6RL3 - chains A and P; structure by X-ray diffraction, 1.30 A resolution.

== Chain A ==
Molecule: 14-3-3 protein sigma
Organism: Homo sapiens
Reference sequence: P31947 (1433S_HUMAN); residues 1-248 here = UniProt positions 1-248
Sequence (253 residues; numbered -4 to 248; the number before each row is that of its first residue; numbers below 1 keep their minus sign (Gly-4 is residue -4)):
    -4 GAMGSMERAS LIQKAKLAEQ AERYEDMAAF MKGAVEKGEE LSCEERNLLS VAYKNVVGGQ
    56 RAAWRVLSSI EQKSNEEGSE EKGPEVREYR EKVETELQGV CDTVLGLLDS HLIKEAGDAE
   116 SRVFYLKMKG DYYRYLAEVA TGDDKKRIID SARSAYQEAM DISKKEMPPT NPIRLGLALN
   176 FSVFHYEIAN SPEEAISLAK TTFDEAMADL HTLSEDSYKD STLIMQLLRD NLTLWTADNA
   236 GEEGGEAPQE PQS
Unresolved in the structure: 72-76, 232-248
Modified / non-standard residues: Cys38 (S-hydroxycysteine; CSO)
Differences from the reference sequence: expression tag (-4 to 0)
Ion coordination: Mg2+ site 1 near Glu2 (its only coordinating residue here); Mg2+ site 2: Glu86, Glu89
Small-molecule neighbours: K48 (5-azanyl-4-phenyl-thiophene-2-carboximidamide): Glu14, Cys38, Glu39, Asn42, Leu43, Val46
Curated features (UniProtKB/Swiss-Prot):
  - site (Interaction with phosphoserine on interacting protein): Arg56, Arg129
  - modified residue (Phosphoserine): Ser5, Ser74, Ser248

== Chain P ==
Molecule: Cellular tumor antigen p53
Reference sequence: P04637 (P53_HUMAN); residues 382-393 here = UniProt positions 382-393
Sequence (12 residues; each row starts with the number of its first residue):
   382 KLMFKTEGPD SD
Modified / non-standard residues: Thr387 (phosphothreonine; TPO)
Curated features (UniProtKB/Swiss-Prot):
  - modified residue: Lys382 (N6,N6-dimethyllysine), Ser392 (Phosphoserine)
  - cross-link: Lys386 (Glycyl lysine isopeptide (Lys-Gly) (interchain with G-Cter in SUMO))
  - natural variant: Phe385 (F385L: In a sporadic cancer), Gly389 (G389W: In a sporadic cancer), Ser392 (S392L: In a sporadic cancer)
  - mutagenesis: Lys382 (K382A: Abolishes acetylation by CREBBP; K382R: Abolishes monomethylation by KMT5A), Leu383 (L383A: Abolishes S-315 phosphorylation by CDK2/cyclin A), Phe385 (F385A: Reduced SUMO1 conjugation), Lys386 (K386A: Abolishes SUMO1 conjugation, in vitro and in vivo), Thr387 (T387A: No effect SUMO1 conjugation), Glu388 (E388A: Abolishes SUMO1 conjugation), Ser392 (S392D: Mimics phosphorylation; promotes ability to undergo liquid-liquid phase separation; S392E: Abolished ability to undergo liquid-liquid phase separation)
Reported in the primary citation:
  - post-translational modification sites: Thr387 (citing earlier work)

== How chain A and chain P interact ==
Contacting residue pairs (34; chain A residue first):
  Lys49(A) - Thr387(P)
  Lys49(A) - Glu388(P)
  Lys49(A) - Pro390(P)  hydrogen bond (side chain-backbone)
  Lys49(A) - Ser392(P)  hydrogen bond (backbone-side chain)
  Asn50(A) - Pro390(P)
  Asn50(A) - Ser392(P)
  Gly53(A) - Ser392(P)
  Gly53(A) - Asp393(P)
  Gly54(A) - Ser392(P)  hydrogen bond (backbone-backbone)
  Arg56(A) - Met384(P)
  Arg56(A) - Thr387(P)
  Arg56(A) - Asp393(P)  salt bridge
  Ala57(A) - Asp393(P)
  Arg60(A) - Met384(P)
  Arg60(A) - Asp393(P)  salt bridge
  Lys122(A) - Glu388(P)  salt bridge
  Arg129(A) - Thr387(P)
  Tyr130(A) - Thr387(P)
  Glu133(A) - Met384(P)
  Leu174(A) - Lys386(P)
  Leu174(A) - Thr387(P)
  Leu174(A) - Glu388(P)
  Asn175(A) - Thr387(P)
  Asn175(A) - Glu388(P)  hydrogen bond (side chain-backbone)
  Val178(A) - Lys386(P)
  Val178(A) - Thr387(P)
  Tyr181(A) - Phe385(P)  hydrophobic
  Glu182(A) - Lys382(P)  salt bridge
  Glu182(A) - Phe385(P)
  Asp225(A) - Lys386(P)  salt bridge
  Asn226(A) - Phe385(P)
  Asn226(A) - Lys386(P)  hydrogen bond (side chain-backbone)
  Leu229(A) - Phe385(P)  hydrophobic
  Trp230(A) - Phe385(P)
Also at the interface, not in a pair above, chain A (23 interface residues in all): Val46, Gly171, Leu222
Also at the interface, not in a pair above, chain P (10 interface residues in all): Gly389

== Summary ==
23 residues of chain A and 10 residues of chain P are in contact, with 5 hydrogen bonds and 5 salt bridges.
Among the polar pairs are Arg56(A)-Asp393(P), Arg60(A)-Asp393(P) and Lys122(A)-Glu388(P). Bound to chain A:
compound K48. UniProt lists 7 mutagenesis sites on chain P. From the paper: a modification site at Thr387(P).
Here chain A is 14-3-3 protein sigma (Homo sapiens) and chain P is Cellular tumor antigen p53. Entry 6RL3
(Fragment AZ-003 binding at the p53pT387/14-3-3 sigma interface) was determined by X-ray diffraction together
with 6R5L, 6RHC, 6RJL, 6RJQ, 6RJZ, 6RK8 and 24 further entries from the same study.
